PDB entry 7LUB | X-ray diffraction, 2.15 A resolution | chains A and B

[Chain A (and B)]
Molecule: Fumarate hydratase, mitochondrial
Source organism: Homo sapiens
Notes: EC 4.2.1.2; chain B of this document is another copy of the same molecule, construct and numbering; everything in this record applies to it too
Reference sequence: P07954 (FUMH_HUMAN); residues 45-510 here = UniProt positions 45-510
Amino-acid sequence (466 residues; numbered 45 to 510; the number before each row is that of its first residue):
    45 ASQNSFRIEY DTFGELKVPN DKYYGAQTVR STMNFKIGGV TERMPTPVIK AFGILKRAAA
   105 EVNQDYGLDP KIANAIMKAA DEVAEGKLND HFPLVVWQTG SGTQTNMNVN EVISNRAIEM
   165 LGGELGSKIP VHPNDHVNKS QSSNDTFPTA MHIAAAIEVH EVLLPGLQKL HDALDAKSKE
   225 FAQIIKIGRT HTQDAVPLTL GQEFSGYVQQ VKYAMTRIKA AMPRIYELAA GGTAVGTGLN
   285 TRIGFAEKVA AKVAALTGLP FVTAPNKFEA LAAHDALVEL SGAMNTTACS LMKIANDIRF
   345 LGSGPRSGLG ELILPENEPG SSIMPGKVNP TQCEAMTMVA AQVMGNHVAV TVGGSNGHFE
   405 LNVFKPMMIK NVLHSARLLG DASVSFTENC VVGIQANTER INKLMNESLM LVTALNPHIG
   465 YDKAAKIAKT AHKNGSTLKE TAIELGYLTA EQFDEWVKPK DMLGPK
Not modelled in the structure: 45-47, 464, 483, 486 (chain B: 45-48)
Residues lining bound ligands: d-2-amino-3-phosphono-propionic acid (APO): Ser145, Thr147, Ser186, Ser187, Asn188, Ser365, Ser366, Ile367, Met368, Lys371, Asn373, Leu405
Curated features (UniProtKB/Swiss-Prot):
  - active site: His235 (Proton donor/acceptor), Ser365
  - binding site (substrate): Ser145 to Thr147, His176 to Asp179, Ser186 to Asn188, Thr234, Ser366, Lys371 to Asn373
  - site: Glu378 (Important for catalytic activity)
  - modified residue: Lys61 (N6-acetyllysine), Lys66 (N6-acetyllysine), Lys80 (N6-acetyllysine), Thr85 (Phosphothreonine), Thr90 (Phosphothreonine), Lys94 (N6-acetyllysine), Lys115 (N6-acetyllysine), Lys122 (N6-acetyllysine), Lys213 (N6-acetyllysine), Lys223 (N6-acetyllysine), Thr236 (Phosphothreonine), Lys256 (N6-acetyllysine), Lys292 (N6-acetyllysine), Ser366 (Phosphoserine), Lys467 (N6-succinyllysine), Lys473 (N6-succinyllysine), Lys502 (N6-acetyllysine)
  - natural variant: Asn107 (N107T: In HLRCC), Ala117 (A117P: In HLRCC), His180 (H180R: In HLRCC), Gln185 (Q185R: In HLRCC), Lys230 (K230R: In FMRD and HLRCC), Arg233 (R233H: In HLRCC), Gly282 (G282V: In HLRCC), Ala308 (A308T: In FMRD), Phe312 (F312C: In FMRD), Met328 (M328R: In HLRCC), Glu362 (E362Q: In HLRCC), Asp425 (D425V: In FMRD)
  - mutagenesis: Ser46 (S46A: Does not affect phosphorylation by PRKDC), Thr147 (T147A: Does not affect phosphorylation by PRKDC), Ser187 (S187A: Does not affect phosphorylation by PRKDC), Thr236 (T236A: Abolished interaction with H2AZ1 and localization to chromatin in response to DNA damage; T236D: Phosphomimetic mutant ...)

[Interface between chain A and chain B]
Pairs across the interface (170; chain A residue first):
  Thr143(A) - His235(B)
  Ser145(A) - His235(B)
  His176(A) - Tyr465(B)
  Asn178(A) - Tyr465(B)  hydrogen bond
  Asp179(A) - Tyr465(B)
  Gly232(A) - Glu404(B)
  Arg233(A) - His402(B)
  Arg233(A) - Phe403(B)
  Arg233(A) - Glu404(B)  hydrogen bond (backbone-side chain)
  Thr234(A) - Ala278(B)
  Thr234(A) - Val279(B)
  His235(A) - Thr143(B)
  His235(A) - Ser145(B)  hydrogen bond
  His235(A) - Leu405(B)
  His235(A) - Val407(B)
  Ala239(A) - Val279(B)  hydrophobic
  Val240(A) - Ala278(B)  hydrophobic
  Val240(A) - Val279(B)  hydrophobic
  Val240(A) - Leu283(B)  hydrophobic
  Pro241(A) - Val279(B)
  Pro241(A) - Thr281(B)
  Leu242(A) - Thr281(B)
  Leu242(A) - Phe312(B)  hydrophobic
  Leu242(A) - Glu404(B)
  Gln246(A) - Thr281(B)
  Gln246(A) - Phe312(B)
  Glu247(A) - Glu404(B)
  Ser249(A) - Asn310(B)  hydrogen bond
  Ser249(A) - Phe312(B)
  Gly250(A) - Asn310(B)
  Gly250(A) - Glu313(B)
  Gln253(A) - Pro309(B)
  Gln253(A) - Asn310(B)
  Gln253(A) - Glu313(B)
  Gln254(A) - Glu313(B)
  Gln254(A) - Ala317(B)
  Gln254(A) - Asp319(B)  hydrogen bond
  Tyr257(A) - Arg268(B)
  Tyr257(A) - Glu271(B)  hydrogen bond
  Tyr257(A) - Pro309(B)
  Tyr257(A) - Glu313(B)
  Thr260(A) - Arg268(B)
  Arg261(A) - Arg268(B)
  Arg261(A) - Asp319(B)
  Arg261(A) - Ala320(B)
  Arg261(A) - Glu323(B)  salt bridge
  Arg268(A) - Tyr257(B)
  Arg268(A) - Thr260(B)
  Arg268(A) - Arg261(B)
  Glu271(A) - Tyr257(B)  hydrogen bond
  Ala278(A) - Thr234(B)
  Ala278(A) - Val240(B)  hydrophobic
  Val279(A) - Thr234(B)
  Val279(A) - Ala239(B)  hydrophobic
  Val279(A) - Val240(B)  hydrophobic
  Val279(A) - Pro241(B)
  Thr281(A) - Pro241(B)
  Thr281(A) - Leu242(B)
  Thr281(A) - Gln246(B)
  Thr281(A) - Met506(B)
  Thr281(A) - Leu507(B)
  Thr281(A) - Gly508(B)
  Thr281(A) - Pro509(B)
  Gly282(A) - Gly508(B)
  Gly282(A) - Pro509(B)
  Leu283(A) - Val240(B)  hydrophobic
  Leu283(A) - Thr457(B)
  Leu283(A) - Met506(B)  hydrophobic
  Asn284(A) - Thr457(B)  hydrogen bond (side chain-backbone)
  Asn284(A) - Asn460(B)
  Asn284(A) - Pro461(B)
  Thr285(A) - Pro509(B)
  Thr285(A) - Lys510(B)  hydrogen bond (backbone-backbone)
  Arg286(A) - Pro509(B)
  Arg286(A) - Lys510(B)  hydrogen bond (side chain-backbone)
  Ile287(A) - Pro509(B)
  Ile287(A) - Lys510(B)  hydrogen bond (backbone-backbone)
  Pro309(A) - Gln253(B)
  Pro309(A) - Tyr257(B)
  Asn310(A) - Ser249(B)  hydrogen bond
  Asn310(A) - Gly250(B)
  Asn310(A) - Gln253(B)
  Phe312(A) - Leu242(B)  hydrophobic
  Phe312(A) - Gln246(B)
  Phe312(A) - Ser249(B)
  Glu313(A) - Gly250(B)
  Glu313(A) - Gln253(B)
  Glu313(A) - Gln254(B)
  Glu313(A) - Tyr257(B)
  Ala316(A) - Lys337(B)
  Ala317(A) - Gln254(B)
  Asp319(A) - Gln254(B)  hydrogen bond
  Asp319(A) - Arg261(B)
  Asp319(A) - Thr330(B)
  Asp319(A) - Ser334(B)  hydrogen bond
  Ala320(A) - Arg261(B)
  Val322(A) - Asn329(B)
  Val322(A) - Thr330(B)
  Val322(A) - Cys333(B)  hydrophobic
  Glu323(A) - Arg261(B)  salt bridge
  Glu323(A) - Thr330(B)
  Asn329(A) - Val322(B)
  Asn329(A) - His391(B)  hydrogen bond
  Asn329(A) - Thr395(B)  hydrogen bond
  Thr330(A) - Asp319(B)
  Thr330(A) - Val322(B)
  Thr330(A) - Glu323(B)
  Cys333(A) - Val322(B)  hydrophobic
  Cys333(A) - Thr395(B)  hydrogen bond (side chain-backbone)
  Cys333(A) - Ser399(B)
  Ser334(A) - Asp319(B)  hydrogen bond
  Met336(A) - Ser399(B)
  Lys337(A) - Ala316(B)  hydrogen bond (side chain-backbone)
  Lys337(A) - Ser399(B)
  Lys337(A) - Gly401(B)
  Lys337(A) - His402(B)
  Lys337(A) - Phe403(B)  hydrogen bond (side chain-backbone)
  Asp341(A) - His402(B)
  Asp341(A) - Phe403(B)  hydrogen bond (side chain-backbone)
  Phe344(A) - Phe403(B)  hydrophobic
  Leu345(A) - Phe403(B)  hydrophobic
  Leu353(A) - Phe403(B)  hydrophobic
  Met388(A) - Thr395(B)
  Met388(A) - Ser399(B)
  His391(A) - Asn329(B)  hydrogen bond
  His391(A) - His391(B)
  Val392(A) - Val392(B)  hydrophobic
  Thr395(A) - Asn329(B)  hydrogen bond
  Thr395(A) - Cys333(B)  hydrogen bond (backbone-side chain)
  Thr395(A) - Met388(B)
  Ser399(A) - Cys333(B)
  Ser399(A) - Met336(B)
  Ser399(A) - Lys337(B)
  Ser399(A) - Met388(B)
  Gly401(A) - Lys337(B)
  His402(A) - Arg233(B)
  His402(A) - Lys337(B)
  His402(A) - Asp341(B)
  Phe403(A) - Arg233(B)
  Phe403(A) - Lys337(B)  hydrogen bond (backbone-side chain)
  Phe403(A) - Asp341(B)  hydrogen bond (backbone-side chain)
  Phe403(A) - Phe344(B)  hydrophobic
  Phe403(A) - Leu345(B)  hydrophobic
  Phe403(A) - Leu353(B)  hydrophobic
  Glu404(A) - Gly232(B)
  Glu404(A) - Arg233(B)  hydrogen bond (side chain-backbone)
  Glu404(A) - Leu242(B)
  Glu404(A) - Glu247(B)
  Leu405(A) - Thr234(B)
  Leu405(A) - His235(B)
  Val407(A) - His235(B)
  Thr457(A) - Leu283(B)
  Thr457(A) - Asn284(B)  hydrogen bond (backbone-side chain)
  Asn460(A) - Asn284(B)
  Pro461(A) - Asn284(B)
  Tyr465(A) - His176(B)
  Tyr465(A) - Asn178(B)  hydrogen bond
  Tyr465(A) - Asp179(B)
  Met506(A) - Thr281(B)
  Met506(A) - Leu283(B)  hydrophobic
  Leu507(A) - Thr281(B)
  Gly508(A) - Thr281(B)
  Pro509(A) - Thr281(B)
  Pro509(A) - Gly282(B)
  Pro509(A) - Thr285(B)
  Pro509(A) - Arg286(B)
  Pro509(A) - Ile287(B)
  Lys510(A) - Thr285(B)  hydrogen bond (backbone-backbone)
  Lys510(A) - Arg286(B)  hydrogen bond (backbone-side chain)
  Lys510(A) - Ile287(B)  hydrogen bond (backbone-backbone)
Also at the interface, not in a pair above, chain A (76 interface residues in all): Asn188, Thr236, Gly398
Also at the interface, not in a pair above, chain B (77 interface residues in all): Asn188, Ile231, Asn340, Gly398

[Summary]
Chain A and chain B form an interface of 76 and 77 residues respectively, with 32 hydrogen bonds and 2 salt
bridges. Among the polar pairs are Arg261(A)-Glu323(B), Asn178(A)-Tyr465(B) and Arg233(A)-Glu404(B). Ligands
of chain A: d-2-amino-3-phosphono-propionic acid.
Both chains are Fumarate hydratase, mitochondrial (Homo sapiens). Entry 7LUB (Crystal structure of recombinant
human fumarase in complex with D-2-amino-3-phosphono-propionic acid) was determined by X-ray diffraction (same
publication as 7MBH).
